PDB entry 4D4Q | X-ray diffraction, 2.40 A resolution | chain A

[Chain A]
Name: Protein ATS1
Source organism: Saccharomyces cerevisiae
UniProtKB: P31386 (ATS1_YEAST); residues 1-333 here = UniProt positions 1-333
Sequence (335 residues; each row starts with the number of its first residue; numbers below 1 keep their minus sign (Gly-1 is residue -1)):
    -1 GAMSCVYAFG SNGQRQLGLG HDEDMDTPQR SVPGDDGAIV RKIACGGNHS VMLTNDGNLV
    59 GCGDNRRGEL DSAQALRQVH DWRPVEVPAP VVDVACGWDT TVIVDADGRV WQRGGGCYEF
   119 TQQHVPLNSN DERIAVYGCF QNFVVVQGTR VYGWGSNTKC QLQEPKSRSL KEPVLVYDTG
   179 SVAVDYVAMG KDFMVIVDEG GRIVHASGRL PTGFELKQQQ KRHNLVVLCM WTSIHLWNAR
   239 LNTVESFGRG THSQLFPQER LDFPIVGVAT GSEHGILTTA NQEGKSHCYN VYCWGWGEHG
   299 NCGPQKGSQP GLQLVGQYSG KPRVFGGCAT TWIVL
Disordered / not traced: 280-285
Construct notes: expression tag (-1 to 0)
Modified / non-standard residues: Mse1, Mse23, Mse50, Mse187, Mse192, Mse228 (selenomethionine; parent Met)
Reported in the primary citation:
  - mutagenesis - W229C: decreased binding to Protein ATS1 (chain A)
  - mutagenesis - W229C: increased growth
  - mutagenesis - H297A: increased growth in response to diphtheria toxin
  - mutagenesis - H297A: increased growth in response to vy-toxin
  - mutagenesis - W294A: increased growth in response to toxin
  - mutagenesis - W294A: unchanged binding to Protein ATS1 (chain A)
  - mutagenesis - E296A: unchanged growth

[Summary]
The paper reports that W229C reduces binding to Protein ATS1 (chain A); W229C increases growth; 4
substitutions were tested in all.
Chain A is Protein ATS1 (Saccharomyces cerevisiae); the structure, Crystal Structure of Kti13/AtS1, was
determined by X-ray diffraction (same publication as 4D4O and 4D4P).
